PDB entry 9PDD | electron microscopy, 4.16 A resolution (low resolution: residue-level contacts below are approximate; hydrogen-bond / salt-bridge calls are withheld) | chains E and I of the 11 polymer chains in the assembly

[Chain E]
Molecule: Vesicle-fusing ATPase
From: Cricetulus griseus
Notes: EC 3.6.4.6
Reference sequence: P18708 (NSF_CRIGR); residues 1-744 here = UniProt positions 1-744
Chain sequence (747 residues; row label = number of the first residue in the row; numbers below 1 keep their minus sign (Gly-2 is residue -2)):
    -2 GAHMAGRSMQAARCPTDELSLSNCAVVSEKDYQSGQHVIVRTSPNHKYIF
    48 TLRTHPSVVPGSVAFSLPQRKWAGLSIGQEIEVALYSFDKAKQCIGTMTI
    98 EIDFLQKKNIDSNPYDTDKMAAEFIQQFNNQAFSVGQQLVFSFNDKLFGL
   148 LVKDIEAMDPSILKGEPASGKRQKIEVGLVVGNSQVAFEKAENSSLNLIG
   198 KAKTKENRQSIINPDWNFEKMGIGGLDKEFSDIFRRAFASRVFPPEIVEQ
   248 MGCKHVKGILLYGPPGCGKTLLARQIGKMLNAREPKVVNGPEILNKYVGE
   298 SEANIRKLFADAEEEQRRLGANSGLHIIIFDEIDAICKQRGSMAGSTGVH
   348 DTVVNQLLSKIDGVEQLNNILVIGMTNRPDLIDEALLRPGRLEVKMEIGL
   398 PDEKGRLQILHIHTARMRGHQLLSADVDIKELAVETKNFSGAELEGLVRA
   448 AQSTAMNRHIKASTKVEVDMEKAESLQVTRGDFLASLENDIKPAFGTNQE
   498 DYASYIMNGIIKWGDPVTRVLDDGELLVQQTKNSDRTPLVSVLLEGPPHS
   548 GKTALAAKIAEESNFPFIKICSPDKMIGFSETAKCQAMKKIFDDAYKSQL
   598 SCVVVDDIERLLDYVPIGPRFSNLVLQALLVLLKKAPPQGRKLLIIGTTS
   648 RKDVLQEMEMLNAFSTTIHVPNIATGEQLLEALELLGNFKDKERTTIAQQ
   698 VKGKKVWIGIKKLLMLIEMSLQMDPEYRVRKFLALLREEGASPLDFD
Not modelled in the structure: -2 to 0, 157-168, 741-744
Construct notes: expression tag (-2 to 0)
UniProt features mapped onto this chain:
  - binding site (ATP): Asn505 to Trp510, Pro545 to Leu552
  - binding site (Mg(2+)): Thr550
  - modified residue: Lys105 (N6-acetyllysine), Ser207 (Phosphoserine), Tyr259 (Phosphotyrosine), Ser569 (Phosphoserine)
Small-molecule neighbours:
  - ATP (adenosine-5'-triphosphate), molecule 1: Gly219, Ile220, Gly221, Pro262, Gly263, Cys264, Gly265, Lys266, Thr267, Leu268, Glu329, Asn374, Ile406, His410, Gly438, Ala439, Glu442
  - ATP, molecule 2: Tyr502, Met504, Asn505, Gly506, Ile507, Ile508, Trp510, Val514, His546, Ser547, Gly548, Lys549, Thr550, Ala551, Asp604, Ile707, Lys708
From the paper describing this entry:
  - binding site for Unknown SNARE protein: Tyr294
  - binding site for phosphate ion: Glu329
  - mutagenesis - I209N: decreased catalytic activity on ternary SNARE complexes (citing earlier work)
  - mutagenesis - I209N: unchanged catalytic activity on binary SNARE complexes (citing earlier work)
  - post-translational modification sites: Ser207 (citing earlier work)

[Chain I]
Molecule: Alpha-soluble NSF attachment protein
From: Rattus norvegicus
Reference sequence: P54921 (SNAA_RAT); residues 1-295 here = UniProt positions 1-295
Chain sequence (296 residues; numbered 0 to 295; the number before each row is that of its first residue; numbering starts at 0):
     0 GMDTSGKQAEAMALLAEAERKVKNSQSFFSGLFGGSSKIEEACEIYARAA
    50 NMFKMAKNWSAAGNAFCQAAQLHLQLQSKHDAATCFVDAGNAFKKADPQE
   100 AINCLMRAIEIYTDMGRFTIAAKHHISIAEIYETELVDVEKAIAHYEQSA
   150 DYYKGEESNSSANKCLLKVAGYAAQLEQYQKAIDIYEQVGTSAMDSPLLK
   200 YSAKDYFFKAALCHFCIDMLNAKLAVQKYEELFPAFSDSRECKLMKKLLE
   250 AHEEQNVDSYTESVKEYDSISRLDQWLTTMLLRIKKTIQGDEEDLR
Not modelled in the structure: 289-295
Construct notes: expression tag (0)

[Chain E / chain I interface]
Residue-residue contacts (5; chain E residue first):
  Leu64(E) with Leu219(I)
  Lys68(E) with Leu219(I)
  Lys104(E) with Glu253(I)
  Lys105(E) with Glu253(I); Gln254(I)
Also at the interface, not in a pair above, chain E (5 interface residues in all): Ser73
Also at the interface, not in a pair above, chain I (6 interface residues in all): Asn220, Glu249, Glu252

[Summary]
Chain E and chain I form an interface of 5 and 6 residues respectively. Chain E binds ATP. Curated annotation
(UniProt) lists 14 ATP-binding residues and Mg2+-binding residue Thr550(E) on chain E. From the paper: a
binding site for Unknown SNARE protein at Tyr294(E); I209N of chain E reduces catalytic activity on ternary
SNARE complexes.
Here chain E is Vesicle-fusing ATPase (Cricetulus griseus) and chain I is Alpha-soluble NSF attachment protein
(Rattus norvegicus). Entry 9PDD (22bin20S complex (NSF-alphaSNAP-2:2 syntaxin-1a:SNAP-25), hydrolyzing, class
29) was determined by electron microscopy together with 9OJR, 9OJU, 9OJZ, 9OK3, 9OK5, 9OKC and 17 further
entries from the same study.
